3W97 - chains G and I of the 10 polymer chains in the assembly; structure by X-ray diffraction, 3.20 A resolution.

[Chain G]
Protein: Histone H2A type 1-B/E
Organism: Homo sapiens
UniProt: P04908 (H2A1B_HUMAN); residues 0-129 here correspond to UniProt positions 1-130 (UniProt number = residue number + 1)
Amino-acid sequence (133 residues; each row starts with the number of its first residue; numbers below 1 keep their minus sign (Gly-3 is residue -3)):
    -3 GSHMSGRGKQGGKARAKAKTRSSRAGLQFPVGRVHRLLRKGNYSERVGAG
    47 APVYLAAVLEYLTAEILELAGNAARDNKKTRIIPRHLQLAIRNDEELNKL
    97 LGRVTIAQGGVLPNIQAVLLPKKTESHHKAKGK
Not modelled in the structure: -3 to 15, 119-129
Differences from the reference sequence: expression tag (-3 to -1)
Curated features (UniProtKB/Swiss-Prot):
  - modified residue: Ser1 (N-acetylserine), Arg3 (Citrulline), Lys5 (N6-(2-hydroxyisobutyryl)lysine), Lys9 (N6-(2-hydroxyisobutyryl)lysine), Lys13 (N6-(beta-hydroxybutyryl)lysine), Lys36 (N6-(2-hydroxyisobutyryl)lysine), Lys74 (N6-(2-hydroxyisobutyryl)lysine), Lys75 (N6-(2-hydroxyisobutyryl)lysine), Lys95 (N6-(2-hydroxyisobutyryl)lysine), Gln104 (N5-methylglutamine), Lys118 (N6-(2-hydroxyisobutyryl)lysine), Lys119 (N6-crotonyllysine), Thr120 (Phosphothreonine), Lys125 (N6-crotonyllysine)
  - cross-link (Glycyl lysine isopeptide (Lys-Gly)): Lys13 (interchain with G-Cter in ubiquitin), Lys15 (interchain with G-Cter in ubiquitin), Lys119 (interchain with G-Cter in ubiquitin)

[Chain I]
Molecule: 146-nt DNA strand
Sequence (146 nucleotides; row label = number of the first residue in the row):
     1 ATCAATATCCACCTGCAGATTCTACCAAAAGTGTATTTGGAAACTGCTCC
    51 ATCAAAAGGCATGTTCAGCTGAATTCAGCTGAACATGCCTTTTGATGGAG
   101 CAGTTTCCAAATACACTTTTGGTAGAATCTGCAGGTGGATATTGAT

[How chain G and chain I interact]
Contacting residue pairs (12):
  Arg29(G) - DG121(I)  phosphate contact
  Arg29(G) - DG122(I)  salt bridge to the phosphate
  Arg42(G) - DA111(I)  phosphate contact
  Arg42(G) - DT112(I)  phosphate contact
  Val43(G) - DA111(I)  sugar contact
  Val43(G) - DT112(I)  hydrogen bond to the phosphate
  Gly44(G) - DA111(I)  phosphate contact
  Ala45(G) - DA111(I)  hydrogen bond to the phosphate
  Lys75(G) - DG131(I)  phosphate contact
  Thr76(G) - DG131(I)  hydrogen bond to the phosphate
  Arg77(G) - DT130(I)  hydrogen bond to the sugar
  Arg77(G) - DG131(I)  hydrogen bond to the phosphate
Also at the interface, not in a pair above, chain G (11 interface residues in all): His31, Glu41, Lys74

[Summary]
Chain G and chain I form an interface of 11 and 6 residues respectively, with 5 hydrogen bonds and 1 salt
bridge. Among the polar pairs are Arg77(G)-DT130(I), Val43(G)-DT112(I) and Ala45(G)-DA111(I).
Chain G is Histone H2A type 1-B/E (Homo sapiens) and chain I is a 146-nt DNA strand; the structure, Crystal
Structure of Human Nucleosome Core Particle lacking H2B N-terminal region, was determined by X-ray diffraction
(same publication as 3W98 and 3W99).
